Entry 8V62 (electron microscopy, 3.40 A resolution); this record covers chains A and F of the 9 polymer chains in the assembly.

Chain A:
Protein: Fusion glycoprotein F0
From: Human respirovirus 3
UniProt: A0A7S5WLM5 (A0A7S5WLM5_9MONO); numbering as in UniProt (aligned over 1-484)
Chain sequence (516 residues; each row starts with the number of its first residue):
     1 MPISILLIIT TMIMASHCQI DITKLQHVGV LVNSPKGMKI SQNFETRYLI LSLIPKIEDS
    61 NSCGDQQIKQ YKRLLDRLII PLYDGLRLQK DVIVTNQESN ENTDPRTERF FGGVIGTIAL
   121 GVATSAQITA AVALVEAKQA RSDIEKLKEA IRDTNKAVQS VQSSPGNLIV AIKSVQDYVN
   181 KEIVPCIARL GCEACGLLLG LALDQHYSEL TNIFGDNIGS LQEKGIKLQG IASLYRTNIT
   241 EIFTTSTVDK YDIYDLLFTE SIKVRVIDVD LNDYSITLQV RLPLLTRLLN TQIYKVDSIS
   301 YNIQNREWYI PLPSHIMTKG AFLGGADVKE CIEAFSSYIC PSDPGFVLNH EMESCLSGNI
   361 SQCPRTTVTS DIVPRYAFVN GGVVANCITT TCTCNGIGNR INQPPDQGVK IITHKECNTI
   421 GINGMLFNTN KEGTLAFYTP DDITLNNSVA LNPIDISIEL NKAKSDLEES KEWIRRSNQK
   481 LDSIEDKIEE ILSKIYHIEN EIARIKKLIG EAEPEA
Not modelled in the structure: 1-18, 96-108, 162-167, 216-224, 247-249, 436-439, 482-516
Sequence notes: conflict Pro-165 (Ile in A0A7S5WLM5), Cys-186 (Ser in A0A7S5WLM5), Cys-195 (Ala in A0A7S5WLM5), Leu-198 (Gln in A0A7S5WLM5), Leu-201 (Ile in A0A7S5WLM5), Asp-204 (Thr in A0A7S5WLM5), Asn-452 (Asp in A0A7S5WLM5); expression tag (485-516)
Disulfides: Cys-63/Cys-192, Cys-186/Cys-195, Cys-331/Cys-340, Cys-355/Cys-363, Cys-387/Cys-392, Cys-394/Cys-417
Reported in the primary citation:
  - self-association interface (contacts with another copy of this molecule): Asp-343 to Val-347

Chain F:
Protein: Camelid nanobody 1D10
From: Lama glama
Notes: antibody fragment or engineered binder
Chain sequence (115 residues; each row starts with the number of its first residue; note: 13 numbers in that range are skipped by the numbering (no residue carries them; nothing is unmodelled there)):
     1 EVQLVESGG
    11 GLVQTGDSLR LSCAASGSIF
    35 GENAMAWFRQ APGKQRELVA RVSTG
    63 GTLFYADFAK
    74 VRFTISRDTA KQTVYLQMSS LRPEDTAVYY CAVAVG
   114 TRNYWGQGTQ VTVSS
Disulfides: Cys-23/Cys-104

How chain A and chain F interact:
Contacting residue pairs - 4 pairs, chain A then chain F:
  Gln-304(A) with Phe-30(F)
  Asn-305(A) with Ser-28(F), hydrogen bond (side chain-backbone); Phe-30(F)
  Arg-306(A) with Phe-30(F), hydrogen bond (side chain-backbone)
Interface residues without a listed pair, chain A (4 interface residues in all): Ile-388
Interface residues without a listed pair, chain F (6 interface residues in all): Glu-1, Gly-35, Asn-37, Val-108

Summary:
The interface between chain A and chain F involves 4 residues on one side and 6 on the other, with 2 hydrogen
bonds. Polar pairs include Asn-305(A)/Ser-28(F) and Arg-306(A)/Phe-30(F). From the paper: a self-association
interface involving Asp-343(A).
Here chain A is Fusion glycoprotein F0 (Human respirovirus 3) and chain F is Camelid nanobody 1D10 (Lama
glama). Entry 8V62 (Structure of the Human Respirovirus 3 Fusion Protein Bound to Camelid Nanobodies 1D10 and
4C06) was determined by electron microscopy together with 8V5K from the same study.
